PDB entry 9FAK | electron microscopy, 2.60 A resolution | chains C and L of the 9 polymer chains in the assembly

# Chain C
Name: Isoform 2 of Gamma-aminobutyric acid receptor subunit gamma-2
Source organism: Homo sapiens
UniProtKB: P18507 (GBRG2_HUMAN); residues 25-428 here correspond to UniProt positions 64-467 (UniProt number = residue number + 39)
Chain sequence (405 residues; each row starts with the number of its first residue):
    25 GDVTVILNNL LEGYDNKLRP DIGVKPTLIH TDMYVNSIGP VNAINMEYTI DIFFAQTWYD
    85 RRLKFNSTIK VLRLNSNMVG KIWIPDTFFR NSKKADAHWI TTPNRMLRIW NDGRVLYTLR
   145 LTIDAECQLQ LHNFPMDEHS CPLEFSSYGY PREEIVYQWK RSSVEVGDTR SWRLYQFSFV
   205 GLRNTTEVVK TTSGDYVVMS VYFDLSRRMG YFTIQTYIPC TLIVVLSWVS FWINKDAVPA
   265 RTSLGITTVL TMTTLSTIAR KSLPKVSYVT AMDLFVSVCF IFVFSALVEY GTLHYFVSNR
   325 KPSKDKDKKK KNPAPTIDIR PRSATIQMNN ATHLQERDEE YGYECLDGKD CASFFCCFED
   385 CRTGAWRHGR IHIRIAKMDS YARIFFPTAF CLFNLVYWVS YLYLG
Not modelled in the structure: 326-368, 386-395
Differences from the reference sequence: expression tag (429)
Modified / non-standard residues: C380 (S-palmitoyl-L-cysteine; P1L); C381 (S-palmitoyl-L-cysteine; P1L); C385 (S-palmitoyl-L-cysteine; P1L)
Swiss-Prot annotation at these positions:
  - glycosylation (N-linked (GlcNAc...) asparagine): N90, N208
Cystine bridges: C151-C165
Glycans and other covalent adducts: N-acetylglucosamine (NAG) linked to N208
Residues lining bound ligands:
  - phosphatidylglycerol (PGW; (1R)-2-{[(S)-{[(2S)-2,3-dihydroxypropyl]oxy}(hydroxy)phosphoryl]oxy}-1-[(hexadecanoyloxy)methyl]ethyl (9Z)-octadec-9-enoate), molecule 1: S291, Y292, V293, L298, S301, V302, F304, I305
  - phosphatidylglycerol (PGW), molecule 2: T412, L416, L419
  - 1,2-dilauroyl-sn-glycero-3-phosphate (PX2): W252, W256, S404, R407, I408, P411

# Chain L
Name: LHFPL tetraspan subfamily member 4 protein
Source organism: Homo sapiens
UniProtKB: Q7Z7J7 (LHPL4_HUMAN); residue numbers follow UniProt; this construct covers 11-203
Chain sequence (193 residues; numbered 11 to 203; the number before each row is that of its first residue):
    11 YHEHYMRNSR AIGVLWAIFT ICFAIINVVV FIQPYWVGDS VSTPKPGYFG LFHYCVGSGL
    71 AGRELTCRGS FTDFSTIPSS AFKAAAFFVL LSMVLILGCI TCFSLFFFCN TATVYKICAW
   131 MQLLAALCLV LGCMIFPDGW DAETIRDMCG AKTGKYSLGD CSVRWAYILA IIGILNALIL
   191 SFLAFVLGNR QTD
Cystine bridges: C65-C77, C109-C128, C159-C171
Residues lining bound ligands:
  - phosphatidylglycerol (PGW; (1R)-2-{[(S)-{[(2S)-2,3-dihydroxypropyl]oxy}(hydroxy)phosphoryl]oxy}-1-[(hexadecanoyloxy)methyl]ethyl (9Z)-octadec-9-enoate), molecule 1: R20, G23, A27, I28, I31, I110, F113, S114, F116, F117, F118, C119, T121, Y125
  - phosphatidylglycerol (PGW), molecule 2: F81, T82, D83, F84, S85, L100

# How chain C and chain L interact
Residue-residue contacts (41):
  H156(C) with D83(L), salt bridge
  Y292(C) with D83(L)
  V293(C) with T82(L), hydrogen bond (backbone-side chain)
  K373(C) with N199(L); T202(L)
  S377(C) with N199(L)
  F378(C) with K126(L); F192(L), hydrophobic; N199(L), hydrogen bond (backbone-side chain)
  F379(C) with K126(L); W130(L), hydrogen bond (backbone-side chain); F195(L)
  C380(C) with K126(L); W130(L); L134(L); L137(L); C138(L)
  C381(C) with L105(L); K126(L); I127(L); W130(L); M131(L)
  C385(C) with V104(L); G108(L); I127(L)
  Y405(C) with F118(L), hydrophobic; C119(L)
  I408(C) with F117(L), hydrophobic
  F409(C) with T111(L); C112(L), hydrophobic; S114(L); L115(L), hydrophobic
  T412(C) with T111(L)
  A413(C) with T111(L)
  L416(C) with L107(L); T111(L)
  V420(C) with L107(L), hydrophobic
  S424(C) with I42(L)
  Y425(C) with T82(L)
  L428(C) with I42(L), hydrophobic; Q43(L)
Also at the interface, not in a pair above, chain C (21 interface residues in all): S404
Also at the interface, not in a pair above, chain L (34 interface residues in all): V38, S80, L101, M103, I110, T123, V196, D203

# In short
21 residues of chain C and 34 residues of chain L are in contact; the contacts include 3 hydrogen bonds and 1
salt bridge. Among the polar pairs are H156(C)-D83(L), V293(C)-T82(L) and F378(C)-N199(L).
Phosphatidylglycerol is bound between chain C and chain L.
Here chain C is Isoform 2 of Gamma-aminobutyric acid receptor subunit gamma-2 and chain L is LHFPL tetraspan
subfamily member 4 protein, both from Homo sapiens. Entry 9FAK (CryoEM structure of human full-length
alpha1beta3gamma2 GABA(A) receptor in complex with GARLH4, the TMD of Neuroligin2 ...) was determined by
electron microscopy.
